PDB entry 7TW5 | electron microscopy, 5.70 A resolution (low resolution: residue-level contacts below are approximate; hydrogen-bond / salt-bridge calls are withheld) | chains E and G of the 5 polymer chains in the assembly

== Chain E ==
Name: Protein 4.2
From: Homo sapiens
UniProtKB: P16452 (EPB42_HUMAN); residue numbers follow UniProt; this construct covers 1-691
Chain sequence (691 residues; row label = number of the first residue in the row):
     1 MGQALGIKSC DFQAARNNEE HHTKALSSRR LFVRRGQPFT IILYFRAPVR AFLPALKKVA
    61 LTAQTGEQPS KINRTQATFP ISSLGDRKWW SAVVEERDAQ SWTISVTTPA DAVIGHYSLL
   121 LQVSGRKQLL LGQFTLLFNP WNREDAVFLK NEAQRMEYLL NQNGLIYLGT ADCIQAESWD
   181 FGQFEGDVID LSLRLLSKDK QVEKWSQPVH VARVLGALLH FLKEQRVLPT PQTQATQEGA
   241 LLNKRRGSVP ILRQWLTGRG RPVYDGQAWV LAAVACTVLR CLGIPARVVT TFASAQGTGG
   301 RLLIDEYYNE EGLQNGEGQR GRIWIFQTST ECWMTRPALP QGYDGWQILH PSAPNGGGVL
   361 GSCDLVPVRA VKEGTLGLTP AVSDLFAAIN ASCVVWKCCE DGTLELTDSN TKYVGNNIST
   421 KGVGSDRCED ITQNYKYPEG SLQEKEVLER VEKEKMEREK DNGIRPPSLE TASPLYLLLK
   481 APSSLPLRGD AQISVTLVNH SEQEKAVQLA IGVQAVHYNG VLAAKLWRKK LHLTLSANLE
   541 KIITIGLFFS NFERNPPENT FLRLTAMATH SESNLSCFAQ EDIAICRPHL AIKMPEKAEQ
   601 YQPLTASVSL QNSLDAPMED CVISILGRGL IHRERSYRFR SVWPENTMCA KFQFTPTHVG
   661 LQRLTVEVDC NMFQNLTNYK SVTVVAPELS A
Unresolved in the structure: 1-3, 354-360, 459-472, 690-691
UniProt features mapped onto this chain:
  - region: L31 to F39 (Band 3 binding)
  - modified residue: S248 (Phosphoserine)
  - lipidation: G2 (N-myristoyl glycine)
  - natural variant: A112 (A112T: In SPH5), D145 (D145Y: In SPH5), R280 (R280Q: In SPH5), R287 (R287C: In SPH5)

== Chain G ==
Name: Ankyrin-1
From: Homo sapiens
UniProtKB: P16157 (ANK1_HUMAN); residue numbers follow UniProt; this construct covers 1-1881
Chain sequence (1881 residues; numbered 1 to 1881; the number before each row is that of its first residue):
     1 MPYSVGFREA DAATSFLRAA RSGNLDKALD HLRNGVDINT CNQNGLNGLH LASKEGHVKM
    61 VVELLHKEII LETTTKKGNT ALHIAALAGQ DEVVRELVNY GANVNAQSQK GFTPLYMAAQ
   121 ENHLEVVKFL LENGANQNVA TEDGFTPLAV ALQQGHENVV AHLINYGTKG KVRLPALHIA
   181 ARNDDTRTAA VLLQNDPNPD VLSKTGFTPL HIAAHYENLN VAQLLLNRGA SVNFTPQNGI
   241 TPLHIASRRG NVIMVRLLLD RGAQIETKTK DELTPLHCAA RNGHVRISEI LLDHGAPIQA
   301 KTKNGLSPIH MAAQGDHLDC VRLLLQYDAE IDDITLDHLT PLHVAAHCGH HRVAKVLLDK
   361 GAKPNSRALN GFTPLHIACK KNHVRVMELL LKTGASIDAV TESGLTPLHV ASFMGHLPIV
   421 KNLLQRGASP NVSNVKVETP LHMAARAGHT EVAKYLLQNK AKVNAKAKDD QTPLHCAARI
   481 GHTNMVKLLL ENNANPNLAT TAGHTPLHIA AREGHVETVL ALLEKEASQA CMTKKGFTPL
   541 HVAAKYGKVR VAELLLERDA HPNAAGKNGL TPLHVAVHHN NLDIVKLLLP RGGSPHSPAW
   601 NGYTPLHIAA KQNQVEVARS LLQYGGSANA ESVQGVTPLH LAAQEGHAEM VALLLSKQAN
   661 GNLGNKSGLT PLHLVAQEGH VPVADVLIKH GVMVDATTRM GYTPLHVASH YGNIKLVKFL
   721 LQHQADVNAK TKLGYSPLHQ AAQQGHTDIV TLLLKNGASP NEVSSDGTTP LAIAKRLGYI
   781 SVTDVLKVVT DETSFVLVSD KHRMSFPETV DEILDVSEDE GEELISFKAE RRDSRDVDEE
   841 KELLDFVPKL DQVVESPAIP RIPCAMPETV VIRSEEQEQA SKEYDEDSLI PSSPATETSD
   901 NISPVASPVH TGFLVSFMVD ARGGSMRGSR HNGLRVVIPP RTCAAPTRIT CRLVKPQKLS
   961 TPPPLAEEEG LASRIIALGP TGAQFLSPVI VEIPHFASHG RGDRELVVLR SENGSVWKEH
  1021 RSRYGESYLD QILNGMDEEL GSLEELEKKR VCRIITTDFP LYFVIMSRLC QDYDTIGPEG
  1081 GSLKSKLVPL VQATFPENAV TKRVKLALQA QPVPDELVTK LLGNQATFSP IVTVEPRRRK
  1141 FHRPIGLRIP LPPSWTDNPR DSGEGDTTSL RLLCSVIGGT DQAQWEDITG TTKLVYANEC
  1201 ANFTTNVSAR FWLSDCPRTA EAVNFATLLY KELTAVPYMA KFVIFAKMND PREGRLRCYC
  1261 MTDDKVDKTL EQHENFVEVA RSRDIEVLEG MSLFAELSGN LVPVKKAAQQ RSFHFQSFRE
  1321 NRLAMPVKVR DSSREPGGSL SFLRKAMKYE DTQHILCHLN ITMPPCAKGS GAEDRRRTPT
  1381 PLALRYSILS ESTPGSLSGT EQAEMKMAVI SEHLGLSWAE LARELQFSVE DINRIRVENP
  1441 NSLLEQSVAL LNLWVIREGQ NANMENLYTA LQSIDRGEIV NMLEGSGRQS RNLKPDRRHT
  1501 DRDYSLSPSQ MNGYSSLQDE LLSPASLGCA LSSPLRADQY WNEVAVLDAI PLAATEHDTM
  1561 LEMSDMQVWS AGLTPSLVTA EDSSLECSKA EDSDATGHEW KLEGALSEEP RGPELGSLEL
  1621 VEDDTVDSDA TNGLIDLLEQ EEGQRSEEKL PGSKRQDDAT GAGQDSENEV SLVSGHQRGQ
  1681 ARITHSPTVS QVTERSQDRL QDWDADGSIV SYLQDAAQGS WQEEVTQGPH SFQGTSTMTE
  1741 GLEPGGSQEY EKVLVSVSEH TWTEQPEAES SQADRDRRQQ GQEEQVQEAK NTFTQVVQGN
  1801 EFQNIPGEQV TEEQFTDEQG NIVTKKIIRK VVRQIDLSSA DAAQEHEEVT VEGPLEDPSE
  1861 LEVDIDYFMK HSKDHTSTPN P
Unresolved in the structure: 1-173, 798-801, 813-1881
UniProt features mapped onto this chain:
  - modified residue: N105 (3S: -3-hydroxyasparagine), N233 (3S: -3-hydroxyasparagine), S429 (Phosphoserine), N431 (3S: -3-hydroxyasparagine), N464 (3S: -3-hydroxyasparagine), N629 (3S: -3-hydroxyasparagine), N662 (3S: -3-hydroxyasparagine), D695 (3S: -3-hydroxyaspartate), N728 (3S: -3-hydroxyasparagine), S759 (Phosphoserine), N761 (3S: -3-hydroxyasparagine), S781 (Phosphoserine), S817 (Phosphoserine), S834 (Phosphoserine), S856 (Phosphoserine), T961 (Phosphothreonine), Y1073 (Phosphotyrosine), S1082 (Phosphoserine), T1378 (Phosphothreonine), T1380 (Phosphothreonine) and 14 more in UniProt
  - natural variant: L276 (L276R: In SPH1), D332 (D332H: In a breast cancer sample), V463 (V463I: In SPH1), R619 (R619H: In Brueggen), I1054 (I1054T: In SPH1), D1592 (D1592N: In Duesseldorf)
  - mutagenesis: T1824 (T1824P: Abolishes interaction with OBSCN (in isoform Mu17)), K1826 (K1826E: Abolishes interaction with OBSCN (in isoform Mu17)), R1829 (R1829G: Abolishes interaction with OBSCN (in isoform Mu17)), K1830 (K1830E: Abolishes interaction with OBSCN (in isoform Mu17))

== Chain E / chain G interface ==
Pairs across the interface (25; chain E residue first):
  R143(E) - R182(G)
  R143(E) - Y216(G)
  R143(E) - N218(G)
  K150(E) - E217(G)
  K150(E) - R249(G)
  N151(E) - E217(G)
  E152(E) - E217(G)
  E152(E) - V252(G)
  E152(E) - I253(G)
  A153(E) - V252(G)
  Y413(E) - R385(G)
  N417(E) - R352(G)
  G424(E) - R286(G)
  R427(E) - D319(G)
  C428(E) - D319(G)
  C428(E) - R322(G)
  D430(E) - R352(G)
  T432(E) - R352(G)
  Q433(E) - G315(G)
  Q433(E) - D316(G)
  E439(E) - H383(G)
  Y476(E) - Q425(G)
  Y476(E) - R426(G)
  K480(E) - K392(G)
  H500(E) - Q425(G)
Interface residues without a listed pair, chain E (23 interface residues in all): N416, V423, S425, P438, G440, S473
Interface residues without a listed pair, chain G (26 interface residues in all): N183, H317, Q326, G349, K381, N382, V384, L424

== Overview ==
Chain E and chain G form an interface of 23 and 26 residues respectively. Curated annotation (UniProt) lists 4
mutagenesis sites on chain G.
Chain E is Protein 4.2 and chain G is Ankyrin-1, both from Homo sapiens; the structure, Cryo-EM structure of
human ankyrin complex (B2P1A2) from red blood cell, was determined by electron microscopy (same publication as
7TVZ, 7TW0, 7TW1, 7TW3 and 7TW6).
